Entry 3IWN (X-ray diffraction, 3.20 A resolution); this record covers chains A and C.

== Chain A ==
Molecule: C-di-GMP riboswitch
Sequence (93 nucleotides; row label = number of the first residue in the row):
     1 CACGCACAGGGCAAACCAUUCGAAAGAGUGGGACGCAAAGCCUCCGGCCU
    51 AAACGGCAUUGCACUCCGCCGUAGGUAGCGGGGUUACCGAUGG
Residues lining bound ligands: c-di-GMP (C2E; 9,9'-[(2R,3R,3aS,5S,7aR,9R,10R,10aS,12S,14aR)-3,5,10,12-tetrahydroxy-5,12-dioxidooctahydro-2H,7H-difuro[3,2-d:3',2'-j][1,3,7,9,2,8]tetraoxadiphosphacyclododecine-2,9-diyl]bis(2-amino-1,9-dihydro-6H-purin-6-one)): G4, C5, A6, C7, A8, G9, G10, G11, C36, A37, A38, A39, G40, C87, C88

== Chain C ==
Molecule: U1 small nuclear ribonucleoprotein A
Organism: Homo sapiens
Notes: fragment: RRM 1 domain
UniProt: P09012 (SNRPA_HUMAN); residues 801-891 here correspond to UniProt positions 6-96 (UniProt number = residue number - 795)
Chain sequence (91 residues; each row starts with the number of its first residue):
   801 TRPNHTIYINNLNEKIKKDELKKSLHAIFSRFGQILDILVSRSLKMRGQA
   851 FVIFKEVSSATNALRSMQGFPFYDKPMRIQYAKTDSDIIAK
Construct notes: engineered mutation His-826 (Tyr31 in P09012), Arg-831 (Gln36 in P09012)
UniProt features mapped onto this chain:
  - modified residue: Lys-855 (N6-acetyllysine)

== How chain A and chain C interact ==
Residue-residue contacts (40; chain A residue first):
  C54(A) with Lys-817(C), salt bridge to the phosphate
  A58(A) with Glu-814(C), base contact; Leu-844(C), base contact; Arg-847(C), hydrogen bond to the base
  U59(A) with Glu-814(C), hydrogen bond to the base; Arg-847(C), base contact
  U60(A) with Asn-810(C), base contact; Asn-811(C), base contact; Lys-875(C), hydrogen bond to the base
  G61(A) with Tyr-808(C), base contact; Asn-810(C), base contact; Asn-811(C), hydrogen bond to the base; Glu-814(C), hydrogen bond to the base; Lys-845(C), hydrogen bond to the sugar; Met-846(C), sugar contact; Arg-847(C), base contact; Gly-848(C), base contact; Gln-849(C), hydrogen bond to the base
  C62(A) with Tyr-808(C), stacking on the base; Met-846(C), sugar contact; Gln-849(C), sugar contact; Phe-851(C), sugar contact; Gln-880(C), hydrogen bond to the base; Tyr-881(C), base contact; Ala-882(C), base contact; Lys-883(C), hydrogen bond to the base
  A63(A) with Met-846(C), sugar contact; Phe-851(C), stacking on the base; Thr-884(C), hydrogen bond to the base; Asp-885(C), base contact; Ser-886(C), hydrogen bond to the base
  C64(A) with Thr-884(C), base contact; Asp-885(C), base contact; Ser-886(C), base contact; Asp-887(C), hydrogen bond to the base
  C67(A) with Ser-843(C), hydrogen bond to the base; Leu-844(C), hydrogen bond to the sugar; Lys-845(C), hydrogen bond to the base
  G68(A) with Leu-844(C), base contact; Arg-847(C), base contact
Interface residues without a listed pair, chain A (11 interface residues in all): A53
Interface residues without a listed pair, chain C (24 interface residues in all): Leu-812, Leu-839

== Summary ==
Chain A and chain C form an interface of 11 and 24 residues respectively; the contacts include 15 hydrogen
bonds, 1 salt bridge and 2 aromatic stacking contacts. Polar pairs include A58(A)/Arg-847(C),
U59(A)/Glu-814(C) and U60(A)/Lys-875(C). Chain A binds c-di-GMP.
Chain A is C-di-GMP riboswitch and chain C is U1 small nuclear ribonucleoprotein A (Homo sapiens); the
structure, Co-crystal structure of a bacterial c-di-GMP riboswitch, was determined by X-ray diffraction.
